PDB entry 6NJP | electron microscopy, 3.29 A resolution | chains E and G of the 7 polymer chains in the assembly

[Chain E]
Molecule: Translocator EscN
Organism: Escherichia coli O127:H6 (strain E2348/69 / EPEC)
Reference sequence: B7UMA6 (B7UMA6_ECO27); numbering as in UniProt (aligned over 1-446)
Sequence (449 residues; numbered -2 to 446; the number before each row is that of its first residue; numbers below 1 keep their minus sign (Gly-2 is residue -2)):
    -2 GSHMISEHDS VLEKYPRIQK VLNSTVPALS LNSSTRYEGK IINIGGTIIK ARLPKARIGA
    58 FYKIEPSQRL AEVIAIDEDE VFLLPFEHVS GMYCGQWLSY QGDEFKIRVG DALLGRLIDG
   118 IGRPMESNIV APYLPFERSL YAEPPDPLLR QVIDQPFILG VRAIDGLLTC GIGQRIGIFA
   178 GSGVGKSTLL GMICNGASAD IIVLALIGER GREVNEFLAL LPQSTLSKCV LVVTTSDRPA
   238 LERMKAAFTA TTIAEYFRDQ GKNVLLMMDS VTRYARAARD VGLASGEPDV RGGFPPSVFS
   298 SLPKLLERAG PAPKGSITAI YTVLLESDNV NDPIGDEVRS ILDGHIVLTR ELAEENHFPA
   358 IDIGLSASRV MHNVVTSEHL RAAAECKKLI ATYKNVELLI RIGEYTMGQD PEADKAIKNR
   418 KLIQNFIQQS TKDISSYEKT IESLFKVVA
Disordered / not traced: -2 to 34
Construct notes: expression tag (-2 to 0)
Bound ions: Mg2+: Ser184 (together with ADP)
Residues lining bound ligands:
  - ADP (adenosine-5'-diphosphate): Ser179, Gly180, Val181, Gly182, Lys183, Ser184, Thr185, Met189, Arg207, Phe355, Pro356, Thr428
  - aluminium fluoride (AF3): Gly178, Ser179, Gly180, Lys183, Glu206, Arg207, Ser267, Leu321
What the authors report for this chain:
  - mutagenesis - E401A: decreased catalytic activity
  - mutagenesis - E401A: abolished binding to EscO (chain G)
  - catalytic residues: Glu206
  - binding site for ADP: Phe355
  - binding site for aluminium fluoride: Lys183, Arg207, Arg366

[Chain G]
Molecule: EscO
Organism: Escherichia coli O127:H6 (strain E2348/69 / EPEC)
Reference sequence: B7UMA5 (B7UMA5_ECO27); numbering as in UniProt (aligned over 1-125)
Sequence (128 residues; row label = number of the first residue in the row; numbers below 1 keep their minus sign (Gly-2 is residue -2)):
    -2 GSHMLDRILS IRKSRANRLR ESMAKINSQI KEVDGKLDDC EQSIKESIAS KQAYCASLVN
    58 LDKVSLYKYQ IKNNAFDEQK QRLYEKKSSL SKEKRSLLDS QKRTKENLQH VNKSVEKLSF
   118 AIKEHYFD
Disordered / not traced: -2 to -1, 31-89, 123-125
Construct notes: expression tag (-2 to 0)
What the authors report for this chain:
  - mutagenesis - K110E/K114E: decreased catalytic activity
  - mutagenesis - R12E/R15E: unchanged binding to Translocator EscN (chain E)
  - mutagenesis - R12E/R15E: unchanged catalytic activity
  - mutagenesis - K110E/K114E: abolished binding to Translocator EscN (chain E)

[How chain E and chain G interact]
Pairs across the interface (7; chain E residue first):
  Asn392(E) - Arg4(G)  hydrogen bond (backbone-side chain)
  Leu395(E) - Met1(G)  hydrophobic
  Leu395(E) - Arg4(G)
  Ile399(E) - Ile5(G)  hydrophobic
  Ile399(E) - Arg9(G)
  Glu401(E) - Ile8(G)
  Glu401(E) - Arg15(G)  salt bridge
Also at the interface, not in a pair above, chain E (5 interface residues in all): Leu396
The authors on this interface:
  - residue pairs: Arg15(G)-Glu401(E)

[In short]
5 residues of chain E and 6 residues of chain G are in contact, with 1 hydrogen bond and 1 salt bridge. Among
the polar pairs are Glu401(E)-Arg15(G) and Asn392(E)-Arg4(G). The paper describes a contact between Arg15(G)
and Glu401(E). From the paper: the catalytic residue Glu206(E); E401A of chain E reduces catalytic activity; 3
substitutions were tested in all.
Here chain E is Translocator EscN and chain G is EscO, both from Escherichia coli O127:H6 (strain E2348/69 /
EPEC). Entry 6NJP (Structure of the assembled ATPase EscN in complex with its central stalk EscO from the
enteropathogenic ...) was determined by electron microscopy (same publication as 6NJO).
